Entry 5OLA (X-ray diffraction, 3.90 A resolution); this record covers chains E and N of the 6 polymer chains in the assembly.

== Chain E ==
Protein: DNA-directed RNA polymerase, mitochondrial
Source organism: Homo sapiens
Notes: EC 2.7.7.6
Reference sequence: O00411 (RPOM_HUMAN); residues 151-1230 here = UniProt positions 151-1230
Chain sequence (1088 residues; row label = number of the first residue in the row):
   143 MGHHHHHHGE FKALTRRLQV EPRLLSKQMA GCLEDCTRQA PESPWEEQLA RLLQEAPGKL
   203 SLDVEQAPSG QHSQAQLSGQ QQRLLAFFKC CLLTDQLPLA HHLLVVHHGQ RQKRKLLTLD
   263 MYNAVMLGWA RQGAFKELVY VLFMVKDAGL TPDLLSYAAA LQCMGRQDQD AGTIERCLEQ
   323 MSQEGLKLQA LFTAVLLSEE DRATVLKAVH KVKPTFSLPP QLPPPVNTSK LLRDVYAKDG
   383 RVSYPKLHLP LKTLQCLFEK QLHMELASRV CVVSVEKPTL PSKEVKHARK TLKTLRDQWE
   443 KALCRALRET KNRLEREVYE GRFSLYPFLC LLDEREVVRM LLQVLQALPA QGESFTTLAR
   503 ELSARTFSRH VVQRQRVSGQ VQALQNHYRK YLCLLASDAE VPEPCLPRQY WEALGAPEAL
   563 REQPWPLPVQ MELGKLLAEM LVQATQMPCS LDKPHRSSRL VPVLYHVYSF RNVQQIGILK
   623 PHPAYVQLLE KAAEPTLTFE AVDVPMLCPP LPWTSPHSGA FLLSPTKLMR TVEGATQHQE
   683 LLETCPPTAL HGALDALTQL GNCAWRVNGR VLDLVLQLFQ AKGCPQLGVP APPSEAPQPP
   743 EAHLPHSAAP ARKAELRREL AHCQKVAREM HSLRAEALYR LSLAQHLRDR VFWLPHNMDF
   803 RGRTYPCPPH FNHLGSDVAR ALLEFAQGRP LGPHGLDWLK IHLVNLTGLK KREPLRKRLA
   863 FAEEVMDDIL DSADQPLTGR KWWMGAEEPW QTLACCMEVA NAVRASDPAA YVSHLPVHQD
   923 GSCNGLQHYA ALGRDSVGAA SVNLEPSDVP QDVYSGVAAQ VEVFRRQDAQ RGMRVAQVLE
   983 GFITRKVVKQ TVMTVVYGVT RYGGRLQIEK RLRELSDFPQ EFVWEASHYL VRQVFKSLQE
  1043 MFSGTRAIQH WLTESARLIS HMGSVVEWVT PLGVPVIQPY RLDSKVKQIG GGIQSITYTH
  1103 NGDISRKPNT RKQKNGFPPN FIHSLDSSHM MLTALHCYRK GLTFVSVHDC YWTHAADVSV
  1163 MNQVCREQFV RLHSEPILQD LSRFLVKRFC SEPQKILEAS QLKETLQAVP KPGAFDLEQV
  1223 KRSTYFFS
Not modelled in the structure: 143-217, 595-597, 1086-1106
Differences from the reference sequence: initiating methionine (143); expression tag (144-150); conflict Ala555 (Glu in O00411)
Swiss-Prot annotation at these positions:
  - active site: Asp922, Lys991, Asp1151
  - natural variant: His250 (H250D: In COXPD55), Ala555 (E555A: this construct carries the variant), Pro566 (P566S: In COXPD55), Ser611 (S611F: In COXPD55), Phe641 (F641L: In COXPD55), Pro742 to Pro747 (deletion: In COXPD55), Pro810 (P810S: In COXPD55; uncertain significance), Asp870 (D870N: In COXPD55; uncertain significance), Cys925 to Ser1230 (deletion: In COXPD55), Arg1013 (R1013C: In COXPD55), Ser1193 (S1193F: In COXPD55)

== Chain N ==
Molecule: 34-nt DNA strand
Sequence (34 nucleotides; each row starts with the number of its first residue; note: 8 numbers in that range are skipped by the numbering (no residue carries them; nothing is unmodelled there); a row labelled like -18A--18I holds insertion residues (, then the next letters in order); numbers below 1 keep their minus sign (DG-29 is residue -29)):
   -29 GAACATGGTG TA
-18A--18I ATTATTTCG
    -9 ACGCCAGACG AAC
Not modelled in the structure: -29 to -26, -18A to -18I

== Interface between chain E and chain N ==
Pairs across the interface (6):
  Tyr1004(E) - DA-9(N)  base contact
  Trp1026(E) - DA-9(N)  sugar contact
  Thr1112(E) - DA-4(N)  phosphate contact
  Thr1112(E) - DG-3(N)  hydrogen bond to the phosphate
  Arg1113(E) - DA-4(N)  sugar contact
  Lys1116(E) - DC-5(N)  phosphate contact
Other interface residues (no listed pair), chain E (7 interface residues in all): Arg759, Arg1059
Other interface residues (no listed pair), chain N (5 interface residues in all): DA-18

== Overview ==
Chain E and chain N form an interface of 7 and 5 residues respectively; the contacts include 1 hydrogen bond.
The hydrogen-bonded pair is Thr1112(E)-DG-3(N). UniProt lists 3 active-site residues on chain E.
Chain E is DNA-directed RNA polymerase, mitochondrial (Homo sapiens) and chain N is a 34-nt DNA strand; the
structure, Structure of mitochondrial transcription elongation complex in complex with elongation factor TEFM,
was determined by X-ray diffraction together with 5OL9 from the same study.
